Entry 6G32 (X-ray diffraction, 3.28 A resolution); this record covers chains C and D of the 4 polymer chains in the assembly.

Chain C (and D):
Name: Geranylgeranyl pyrophosphate synthase
Source organism: Homo sapiens
Notes: EC 2.5.1.-, 2.5.1.1, 2.5.1.29, 2.5.1.10; chain D of this document is another copy of the same molecule, construct and numbering; everything in this record applies to it too
Reference sequence: O95749 (GGPPS_HUMAN); residues 1-300 here = UniProt positions 1-300
Chain sequence (307 residues; numbered -6 to 300; the number before each row is that of its first residue; numbers below 1 keep their minus sign (Gly-6 is residue -6)):
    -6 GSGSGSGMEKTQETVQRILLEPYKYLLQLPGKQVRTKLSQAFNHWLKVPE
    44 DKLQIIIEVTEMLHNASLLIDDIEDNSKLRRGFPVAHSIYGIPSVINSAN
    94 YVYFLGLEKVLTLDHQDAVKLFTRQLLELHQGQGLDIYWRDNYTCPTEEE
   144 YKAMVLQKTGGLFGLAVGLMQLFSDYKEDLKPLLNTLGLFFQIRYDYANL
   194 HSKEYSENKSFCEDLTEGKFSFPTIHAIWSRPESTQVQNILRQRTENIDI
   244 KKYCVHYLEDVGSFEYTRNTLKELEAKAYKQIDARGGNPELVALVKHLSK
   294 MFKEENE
Not modelled in the structure: -6 to 5, 196-201, 297-300 (chain D: -6 to 5, 196-202, 297-300)
Differences from the reference sequence: expression tag (-6 to 0); conflict Gln109 (Pro in O95749); engineered mutation Tyr188 (Asp in O95749)
Curated features (UniProtKB/Swiss-Prot):
  - binding site (isopentenyl diphosphate): Lys25, Arg28, His57, Arg74
  - binding site (Mg(2+)): Asp64, Asp68
  - binding site (dimethylallyl diphosphate): Arg73, Lys151, Thr152, Gln185, Lys202, Lys212
  - modified residue: Met1 (N-acetylmethionine)
  - natural variant: Pro15 (P15S: In MDHLO; uncertain significance), Phe257 (F257C: In MDHLO), Tyr259 (Y259C: In MDHLO), Arg261 (R261G: In MDHLO; R261H: In MDHLO)
From the paper describing this entry:
  - mutagenesis - D188Y (4-fold): decreased catalytic activity
  - mutagenesis - D188Y: decreased stability
  - mutagenesis - D188Y: abolished growth
  - disease-associated variants - D188Y: decreased catalytic activity (citing earlier work)

How chain C and chain D interact:
Pairs across the interface (51):
  Val8(C) with Leu128(D), hydrophobic
  Gln9(C) with Gln124(D)
  Ile11(C) with Tyr131(D), hydrophobic
  Leu12(C) with His123(D); Gln124(D)
  Ile63(C) with Ile89(D), hydrophobic
  Glu67(C) with Pro86(D)
  Pro86(C) with Glu67(D); Ile130(D); Arg133(D); Asp134(D)
  Ser87(C) with Ile130(D); Asp134(D)
  Ile89(C) with Ile63(D), hydrophobic; Glu67(D); Ile89(D), hydrophobic
  Asn90(C) with Glu67(D); His123(D); Gln126(D); Gly127(D)
  Asn93(C) with Asn93(D), hydrogen bond; Tyr96(D); His123(D)
  Tyr94(C) with Leu120(D), hydrophobic; His123(D); Gln124(D), hydrogen bond
  Tyr96(C) with Asn93(D)
  Phe97(C) with Leu119(D), hydrophobic; His123(D)
  Leu98(C) with Leu120(D), hydrophobic
  Leu100(C) with Thr116(D)
  Glu101(C) with Thr116(D); Leu120(D)
  Leu104(C) with Val112(D), hydrophobic; Thr116(D)
  Thr116(C) with Phe97(D); Leu100(D)
  Leu119(C) with Phe97(D), hydrophobic
  Leu120(C) with Tyr94(D), hydrophobic; Phe97(D), hydrophobic; Leu98(D); Glu101(D)
  His123(C) with Asn90(D), hydrogen bond; Asn93(D); Phe97(D)
  Gln124(C) with Leu12(D); Tyr94(D), hydrogen bond
  Gly127(C) with Leu12(D); Asn90(D)
  Ile130(C) with Pro86(D)
  Tyr131(C) with Ile11(D), hydrophobic
Interface residues without a listed pair, chain C (33 interface residues in all): Ile66, Ile85, Val112, Phe115, Gln126, Leu128, Asp134
Interface residues without a listed pair, chain D (35 interface residues in all): Val8, Gln9, Ile66, Ile85, Ser87, Leu104, Lys113, Phe115

Summary:
The interface between chain C and chain D involves 33 residues on one side and 35 on the other, with 4
hydrogen bonds. Polar contacts include Asn93(C)-Asn93(D), Tyr94(C)-Gln124(D) and His123(C)-Asn90(D). The paper
reports that D188Y of chain C reduces catalytic activity; D188Y of chain C reduces stability.
Chain C and chain D are both Geranylgeranyl pyrophosphate synthase (Homo sapiens); the structure, Crystal
structure of human geranylgeranyl diphosphate synthase mutant D188Y, was determined by X-ray diffraction,
deposited together with 6G31.
